Entry 3GXV (X-ray diffraction, 2.20 A resolution); this record covers chains A and B of the 4 polymer chains in the assembly.

== Chain A (and B) ==
Protein: Replicative DNA helicase
Source organism: Helicobacter pylori
Notes: EC 3.6.1.-; fragment: N-terminal domain, residues 1-121; chain B of this document is another copy of the same molecule, construct and numbering; everything in this record applies to it too
UniProt: O25916 (DNAB_HELPY); residues 1-121 here = UniProt positions 1-121
Amino-acid sequence (123 residues; row label = number of the first residue in the row):
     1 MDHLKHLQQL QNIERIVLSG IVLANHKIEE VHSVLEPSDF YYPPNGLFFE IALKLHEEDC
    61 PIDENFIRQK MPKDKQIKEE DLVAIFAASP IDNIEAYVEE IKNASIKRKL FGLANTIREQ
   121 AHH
Unresolved in the structure: 123 (chain B: fully traced)
Differences from the reference sequence: expression tag (122-123)
Swiss-Prot annotation at these positions:
  - mutagenesis: Met1 to Gln9 (No longer forms dodecamers), Leu4 (L4A: Still forms dodecamers), Gln8 (Q8A: Forms predominantly hexamers), Glu80 (E80A: Forms predominantly hexamers)

== How chain A and chain B interact ==
Contacting residue pairs (21; chain A residue first):
  His3(A) - Glu64(B)
  Leu4(A) - Glu64(B)
  Leu4(A) - Asn65(B)
  Leu4(A) - Arg68(B)
  Leu7(A) - Asp63(B)
  Leu7(A) - Asn65(B)
  Gln8(A) - Asn65(B)
  Gln11(A) - Asn65(B)  hydrogen bond
  Gln11(A) - Phe66(B)
  Gln11(A) - Gln69(B)  hydrogen bond
  Tyr41(A) - Pro61(B)
  Tyr41(A) - Asp63(B)  hydrogen bond
  Tyr41(A) - Asn65(B)  hydrogen bond
  Tyr41(A) - Phe66(B)
  Tyr42(A) - Phe66(B)  hydrophobic
  Pro43(A) - Asp59(B)
  Asn115(A) - Leu23(B)  hydrogen bond (side chain-backbone)
  Asn115(A) - Ala24(B)
  Arg118(A) - Asp92(B)
  Glu119(A) - His26(B)  salt bridge
  Glu119(A) - Lys27(B)  salt bridge
Interface residues without a listed pair, chain B (14 interface residues in all): Cys60

== Summary ==
The interface between chain A and chain B involves 11 residues on one side and 14 on the other; the contacts
include 5 hydrogen bonds and 2 salt bridges. Among the polar pairs are Glu119(A)-His26(B), Glu119(A)-Lys27(B)
and Gln11(A)-Asn65(B).
Chain A and chain B are both Replicative DNA helicase (Helicobacter pylori); the structure, Three-dimensional
structure of N-terminal domain of DnaB Helicase from Helicobacter pylori and its interactions with primase,
was determined by X-ray diffraction.
